Entry 7WD7 (electron microscopy, 3.50 A resolution); this record covers chains c and d of the 9 polymer chains in the assembly.

Chain c:
Name: Heavy chain of S5D2 Fab
Source organism: Mus musculus
Notes: antibody fragment or engineered binder
Chain sequence (214 residues; row label = number of the first residue in the row):
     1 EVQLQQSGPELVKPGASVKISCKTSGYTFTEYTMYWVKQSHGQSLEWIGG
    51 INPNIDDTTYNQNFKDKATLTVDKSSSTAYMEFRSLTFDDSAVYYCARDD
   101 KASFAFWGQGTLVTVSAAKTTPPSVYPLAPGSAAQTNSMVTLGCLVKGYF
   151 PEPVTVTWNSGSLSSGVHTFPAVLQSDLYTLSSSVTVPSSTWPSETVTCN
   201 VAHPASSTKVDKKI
Disulfides: C22-C96, C144-C199

Chain d:
Name: Light chain of S5D2 Fab
Source organism: Mus musculus
Notes: antibody fragment or engineered binder
Chain sequence (217 residues; numbered 1 to 217; the number before each row is that of its first residue):
     1 DIVMSQSPSSLAVSDGERVTLTCKSSQSLLYSTNQKNYLAWYQQKPGQSP
    51 KLLIYWASSRESGVPDRFTGSGSGTDFTLTISSVKAEDLAVYYCQQYYSY
   101 PLTFGAGTKLELRADAAPTVSIFPPSSEQLTSGGASVVCFLNNFYPKDIN
   151 VKWKIDGSERQNGVLNSWTDQDSKDSTYSMSSTLTLTKDEYERHNSYTCE
   201 ATHKTSTSPIVKSFNRN
Disulfides: C23-C94, C139-C199

Chain c / chain d interface:
Residue-residue contacts (56):
  Y35(c) - Y100(d)
  V37(c) - F104(d)  hydrophobic
  Q39(c) - Q44(d)  hydrogen bond
  Q43(c) - Y93(d)  hydrogen bond (backbone-side chain)
  Q43(c) - A106(d)
  L45(c) - F104(d)
  E46(c) - F104(d)
  W47(c) - P101(d)  hydrophobic
  W47(c) - L102(d)
  W47(c) - F104(d)
  N61(c) - P101(d)
  Q62(c) - D1(d)
  Y95(c) - Q44(d)  hydrogen bond
  A102(c) - Y55(d)
  S103(c) - L52(d)
  S103(c) - Y55(d)
  S103(c) - E61(d)
  F104(c) - K51(d)
  F104(c) - L52(d)
  F104(c) - E61(d)
  A105(c) - L52(d)
  W107(c) - P50(d)
  G108(c) - S49(d)  hydrogen bond (backbone-side chain)
  V125(c) - E128(d)
  Y126(c) - E128(d)
  Y126(c) - Q129(d)
  Y126(c) - S132(d)  hydrogen bond
  P127(c) - S126(d)  hydrogen bond (backbone-side chain)
  P127(c) - E128(d)
  L128(c) - P124(d)
  A129(c) - F123(d)
  A129(c) - P124(d)
  P130(c) - F123(d)  hydrophobic
  G131(c) - P124(d)
  T141(c) - S121(d)
  T141(c) - F123(d)
  L142(c) - F123(d)  hydrophobic
  K147(c) - Q129(d)  hydrogen bond
  K147(c) - S136(d)
  H168(c) - N142(d)
  H168(c) - D172(d)  salt bridge
  H168(c) - S179(d)
  T169(c) - T169(d)
  F170(c) - F140(d)  hydrophobic
  F170(c) - S167(d)
  F170(c) - S179(d)
  F170(c) - M180(d)
  F170(c) - S181(d)
  P171(c) - S167(d)
  P171(c) - W168(d)
  P171(c) - T169(d)
  V173(c) - N166(d)
  V173(c) - S167(d)
  Q175(c) - L165(d)
  S182(c) - F140(d)
  S182(c) - S181(d)  hydrogen bond
Other interface residues (no listed pair), chain c (41 interface residues in all): G42, S44, Q109, G143, S183, S184, T186, K212
Other interface residues (no listed pair), chain d (39 interface residues in all): Y42, Q48, W56, K109, V138, T185

Summary:
Chain c and chain d form an interface of 41 and 39 residues respectively; the contacts include 8 hydrogen
bonds and 1 salt bridge. Polar pairs include H168(c)-D172(d), Q39(c)-Q44(d) and Q43(c)-Y93(d).
Chain c is Heavy chain of S5D2 Fab and chain d is Light chain of S5D2 Fab, both from Mus musculus; the
structure, SARS-CoV-2 Beta spike in complex with three S5D2 Fabs, was determined by electron microscopy
together with 7WCR, 7WCZ, 7WD0, 7WD8, 7WD9 and 7WDF from the same study.
